PDB entry 3HYE | X-ray diffraction, 2.50 A resolution | chains B and C of the 28 polymer chains in the assembly

[Chain B]
Molecule: Proteasome component Y13
From: Saccharomyces cerevisiae
Notes: EC 3.4.25.1
Reference sequence: P23638 (PSA4_YEAST); the construct lacks a stretch of the UniProt sequence and is renumbered around it, so the offset changes along the chain: 4-63 = UniProt 2-61; 64-144 = UniProt 63-143; 145-200 = UniProt 145-200; 202-204 = UniProt 201-203; 2 more segments
Sequence (244 residues; numbered 4 to 239 plus 9 insertion-coded residues; 1 number in that range is skipped by the numbering (no residue carries it; nothing is unmodelled there); the number before each row is that of its first residue; a row labelled like 20A-20B holds insertion residues (20A, then the next letters in order)):
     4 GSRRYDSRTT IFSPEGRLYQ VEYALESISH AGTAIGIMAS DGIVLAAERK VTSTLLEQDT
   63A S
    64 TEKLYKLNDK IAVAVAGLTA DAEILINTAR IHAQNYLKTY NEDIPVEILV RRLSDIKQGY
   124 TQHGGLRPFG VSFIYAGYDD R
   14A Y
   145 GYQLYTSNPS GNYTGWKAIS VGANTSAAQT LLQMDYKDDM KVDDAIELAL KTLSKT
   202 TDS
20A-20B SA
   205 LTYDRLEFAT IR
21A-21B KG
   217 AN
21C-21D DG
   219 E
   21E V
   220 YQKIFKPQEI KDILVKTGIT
UniProt features mapped onto this chain:
  - cross-link (Glycyl lysine isopeptide (Lys-Gly)): Lys101 (interchain with G-Cter in ubiquitin), Lys199 (interchain with G-Cter in ubiquitin), Lys225 (interchain with G-Cter in ubiquitin)

[Chain C]
Molecule: Proteasome component PRE6
From: Saccharomyces cerevisiae
Notes: EC 3.4.25.1
Reference sequence: P40303 (PSA7_YEAST); the construct lacks a stretch of the UniProt sequence and is renumbered around it, so the offset changes along the chain: 7-62 = UniProt 3-58; 63-143 = UniProt 60-140; 145-180 = UniProt 144-179; 182-203 = UniProt 184-205; 1 more segments
Sequence (241 residues; each row starts with the number of its first residue; note: 3 numbers in that range are skipped by the numbering (no residue carries them; nothing is unmodelled there); a row labelled like 18A-18D holds insertion residues (18A, then the next letters in order)):
     7 GYDRALSIFS PDGHIFQVEY ALEAVKRGTC AVGVKGKNCV VLGCERRSTL KLQDTR
   62A I
    63 TPSKVSKIDS HVVLSFSGLN ADSRILIEKA RVEAQSHRLT LEDPVTVEYL TRYVAGVQQR
   123 YTQSGGVRPF GVSTLIAGFD P
   14A R
   144 D
   14B D
   145 EPKLYQTEPS GIYSSWSAQT IGRNSKTVRE FLEKNY
18A-18D DRKE
   182 PPATVEECVK LTVRSLLEVV QT
   206 GAKNIEITVV KPDSDIVALS SEEINQYVTQ IEQEKQEQ
UniProt features mapped onto this chain:
  - modified residue: Thr63 (Phosphothreonine)

[How chain B and chain C interact]
Pairs across the interface (72):
  Arg6(B) with Arg10(C), hydrogen bond (backbone-side chain)
  Asp9(B) with Tyr8(C), hydrogen bond; Arg10(C), salt bridge
  Arg11(B) with Arg10(C)
  Thr13(B) with Leu12(C); Arg130(C)
  Ile14(B) with Leu12(C), hydrophobic; Gln23(C)
  Tyr14A(B) with Arg62(C), hydrogen bond (backbone-side chain); Ile62A(C), hydrophobic
  Phe15(B) with Gln23(C), hydrogen bond (backbone-side chain); Tyr26(C), hydrophobic; Ala27(C), hydrophobic; Leu81(C), hydrophobic; Arg130(C); Pro131(C); Gly133(C)
  Ser16(B) with Tyr26(C)
  Pro17(B) with Tyr26(C); Glu29(C)
  Glu18(B) with Glu29(C); Arg33(C), hydrogen bond (backbone-side chain)
  Gly19(B) with Tyr26(C); Glu29(C); Ala30(C)
  Arg20(B) with Arg33(C)
  Leu21(B) with Arg130(C)
  Met41(B) with Asp60(C); Arg62(C)
  Arg114(B) with Arg86(C)
  Ser117(B) with Arg86(C), hydrogen bond (backbone-side chain)
  Asp118(B) with Arg86(C), salt bridge
  Gln121(B) with Ala83(C); Asp84(C); Ile87(C)
  Thr124(B) with Arg130(C), hydrogen bond (backbone-side chain)
  Gln125(B) with Tyr123(C); Gly128(C); Val129(C); Arg130(C), hydrogen bond (backbone-backbone); Phe132(C)
  His126(B) with Gly128(C); Val129(C)
  Gly127(B) with Tyr8(C); Gly128(C)
  Gly128(B) with Tyr8(C)
  Tyr146(B) with Arg62(C), hydrogen bond (backbone-side chain)
  Gln147(B) with Ile62A(C)
  Leu148(B) with Ile62A(C)
  Tyr149(B) with Ile62A(C)
  Ser154(B) with Ala83(C)
  Gly155(B) with Ala83(C); Arg86(C), hydrogen bond (backbone-side chain)
  Asn156(B) with Asn82(C)
  Tyr157(B) with Pro64(C); Arg86(C)
  Thr158(B) with Thr63(C)
  Gly159(B) with Gln59(C); Asp60(C), hydrogen bond (backbone-backbone); Ile62A(C); Thr63(C), hydrogen bond (backbone-side chain)
  Trp160(B) with Leu56(C), hydrophobic; Leu58(C); Gln59(C); Asp60(C)
  Lys161(B) with Leu58(C), hydrogen bond (backbone-backbone); Gln59(C)
  Ala162(B) with Leu58(C)
  Gln173(B) with Leu56(C); Leu58(C)
  Gln177(B) with Lys57(C); Leu58(C)
Also at the interface, not in a pair above, chain B (41 interface residues in all): Glu110, Leu176, Tyr180

[Summary]
Chain B and chain C form an interface of 41 and 31 residues respectively; the contacts include 13 hydrogen
bonds and 2 salt bridges. Polar pairs include Asp9(B)-Arg10(C), Asp118(B)-Arg86(C) and Arg6(B)-Arg10(C).
Here chain B is Proteasome component Y13 and chain C is Proteasome component PRE6, both from Saccharomyces
cerevisiae. Entry 3HYE (Crystal structure of 20S proteasome in complex with hydroxylated salinosporamide) was
determined by X-ray diffraction (same publication as 3GPT and 3GPW).
